PDB entry 8T26 | X-ray diffraction, 1.42 A resolution | chain A

Chain A:
Molecule: Sialidase, putative
Source organism: Porphyromonas gingivalis
Reference sequence: Q7MX62 (Q7MX62_PORGI); residues 31-526 here = UniProt positions 31-526
Chain sequence (509 residues; numbered 18 to 526; the number before each row is that of its first residue):
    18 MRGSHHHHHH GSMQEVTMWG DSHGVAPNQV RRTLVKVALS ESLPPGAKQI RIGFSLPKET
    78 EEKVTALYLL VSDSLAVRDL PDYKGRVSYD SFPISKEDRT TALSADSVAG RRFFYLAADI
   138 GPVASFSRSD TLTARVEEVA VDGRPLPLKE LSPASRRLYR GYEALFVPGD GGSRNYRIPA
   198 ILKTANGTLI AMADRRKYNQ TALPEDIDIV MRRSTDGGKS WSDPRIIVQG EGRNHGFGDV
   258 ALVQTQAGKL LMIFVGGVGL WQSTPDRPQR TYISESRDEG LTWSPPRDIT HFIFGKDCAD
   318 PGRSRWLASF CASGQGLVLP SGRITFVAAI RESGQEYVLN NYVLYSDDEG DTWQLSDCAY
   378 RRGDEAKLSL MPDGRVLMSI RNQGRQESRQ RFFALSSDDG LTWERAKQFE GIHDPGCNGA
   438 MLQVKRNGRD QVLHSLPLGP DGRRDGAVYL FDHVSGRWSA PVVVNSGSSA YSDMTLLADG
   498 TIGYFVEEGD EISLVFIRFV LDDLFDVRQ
Disordered / not traced: 18-19, 524-526
Construct notes: expression tag (18-30); engineered mutation Ala219 (Asp in Q7MX62)
Ligand contacts:
  - beta-D-galactopyranose (GAL): Lys65, Gln66, Asp159, Gly160
  - N-acetyl-alpha-neuraminic acid (SIA): Arg194, Ile195, Arg213, Ala219, Asp256, Val272, Leu277, Trp278, Gln286, Phe327, Leu356, Asp381, Glu382, Arg398, Gln400, Arg460, Tyr488
Reported in the primary citation:
  - binding site for N-acetyl-alpha-neuraminic acid: Arg194, Ala219, Asp256, Val272, Leu277, Trp278, Phe327, Asp381, Arg398, Gln400, Arg460
  - mutagenesis - Y193A/R194A/I195A/P196A: abolished catalytic activity

Overview:
Bound to chain A: N-acetyl-alpha-neuraminic acid and beta-D-galactopyranose. From the paper: a binding site
for N-acetyl-alpha-neuraminic acid at Arg194, Ala219 and Asp256 among others; Y193A/R194A/I195A/P196A abolish
catalytic activity.
Chain A is Sialidase, putative (Porphyromonas gingivalis); the structure, Crystal Structure of Porphyromonas
gingivalis Sialidase (PG_0352) D219A mutant bound to 3'-Sialyllactose (only Neu5Ac visible), was determined by
X-ray diffraction, deposited together with 8FEB, 8T1Y, 8T1Z, 8T24 and 8T27.
